PDB entry 1I41 | X-ray diffraction, 3.20 A resolution | chains A and D of the 4 polymer chains in the assembly

Chain A (and D):
Molecule: Cystathionine gamma-synthase
Organism: Nicotiana tabacum
Notes: EC 4.2.99.9; chain D of this document is another copy of the same molecule, construct and numbering; everything in this record applies to it too
UniProt: Q9ZPL5 (Q9ZPL5_TOBAC); residues 1-445 here = UniProt positions 1-445
Amino-acid sequence (445 residues; each row starts with the number of its first residue):
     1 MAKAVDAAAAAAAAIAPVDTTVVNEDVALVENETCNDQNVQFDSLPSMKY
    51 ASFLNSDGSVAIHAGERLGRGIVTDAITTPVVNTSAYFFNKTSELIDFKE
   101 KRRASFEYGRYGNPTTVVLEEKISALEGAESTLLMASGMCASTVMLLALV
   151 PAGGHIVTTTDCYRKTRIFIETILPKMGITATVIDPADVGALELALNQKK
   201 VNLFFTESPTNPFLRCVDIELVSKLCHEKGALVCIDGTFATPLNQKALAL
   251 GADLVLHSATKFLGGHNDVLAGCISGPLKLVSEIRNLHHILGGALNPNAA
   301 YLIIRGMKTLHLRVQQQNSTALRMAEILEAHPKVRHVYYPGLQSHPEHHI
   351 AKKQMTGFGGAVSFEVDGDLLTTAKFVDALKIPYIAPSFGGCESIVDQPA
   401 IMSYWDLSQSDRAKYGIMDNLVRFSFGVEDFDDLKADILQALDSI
Unresolved in the structure: 1-49
Small-molecule neighbours:
  - APPA (HEN; 2-[(3-hydroxy-2-methyl-5-phosphonooxymethyl-pyridin-4-ylmethyl)-imino]-5-phosphono-pent-3-enoic acid), molecule 1: E107, Y108, R110, Y111
  - APPA (HEN), molecule 2: S137, G138, M139, Y163, E207, N211, D236, T238, F239, S258, T260, K261, A271, P387, S388, F389, S403, R423

How chain A and chain D interact:
Pairs across the interface - 79 pairs, chain A then chain D:
  F53(A) - K381(D)
  F53(A) - I382(D)  hydrophobic
  F53(A) - D433(D)
  L54(A) - D433(D)
  N55(A) - D433(D)  hydrogen bond (backbone-side chain)
  S56(A) - D430(D)  hydrogen bond
  S56(A) - D433(D)  hydrogen bond (backbone-side chain)
  S59(A) - E429(D)
  S59(A) - D430(D)  hydrogen bond (side chain-backbone)
  S59(A) - D433(D)  hydrogen bond
  I62(A) - V428(D)
  I62(A) - E429(D)
  H63(A) - I382(D)
  H63(A) - Y384(D)
  H63(A) - E429(D)  salt bridge
  R67(A) - K381(D)
  R67(A) - I382(D)  hydrogen bond (side chain-backbone)
  R67(A) - P383(D)  hydrogen bond (side chain-backbone)
  R67(A) - Y384(D)
  I77(A) - N267(D)
  T78(A) - H266(D)
  T78(A) - N267(D)
  T78(A) - D268(D)
  G264(A) - R305(D)
  H266(A) - T78(D)
  H266(A) - R305(D)
  H266(A) - K308(D)
  H266(A) - T309(D)
  N267(A) - T78(D)
  D268(A) - T78(D)
  D268(A) - Y301(D)  hydrogen bond
  D268(A) - R305(D)  salt bridge
  Y301(A) - D268(D)  hydrogen bond
  L302(A) - R305(D)  hydrogen bond (backbone-side chain)
  R305(A) - H266(D)
  R305(A) - D268(D)  salt bridge
  R305(A) - V269(D)
  R305(A) - L302(D)  hydrogen bond (side chain-backbone)
  R305(A) - R305(D)
  R305(A) - G306(D)
  G306(A) - R305(D)
  K308(A) - H266(D)
  K308(A) - C392(D)
  K308(A) - E393(D)  salt bridge
  T309(A) - H266(D)
  T309(A) - R313(D)
  T309(A) - C392(D)
  H311(A) - V428(D)  hydrogen bond (side chain-backbone)
  L312(A) - L312(D)
  L312(A) - R313(D)
  L312(A) - V428(D)  hydrophobic
  R313(A) - T309(D)
  R313(A) - L312(D)
  K381(A) - F53(D)
  K381(A) - R67(D)  hydrogen bond (backbone-side chain)
  I382(A) - F53(D)  hydrophobic
  I382(A) - L54(D)  hydrophobic
  I382(A) - H63(D)
  I382(A) - R67(D)  hydrogen bond (backbone-side chain)
  P383(A) - R67(D)  hydrogen bond (backbone-side chain)
  Y384(A) - H63(D)
  Y384(A) - R67(D)
  C392(A) - K308(D)
  C392(A) - T309(D)
  E393(A) - I77(D)
  E393(A) - K308(D)  salt bridge
  V428(A) - I62(D)  hydrophobic
  V428(A) - H311(D)  hydrogen bond (backbone-side chain)
  V428(A) - L312(D)  hydrophobic
  E429(A) - S59(D)
  E429(A) - I62(D)
  E429(A) - H63(D)  salt bridge
  D430(A) - S56(D)  hydrogen bond
  D430(A) - S59(D)  hydrogen bond (backbone-side chain)
  D433(A) - F53(D)
  D433(A) - L54(D)
  D433(A) - N55(D)  hydrogen bond (side chain-backbone)
  D433(A) - S56(D)  hydrogen bond (side chain-backbone)
  D433(A) - S59(D)  hydrogen bond
Interface residues without a listed pair, chain A (37 interface residues in all): E66, R70, V269, Q316
Interface residues without a listed pair, chain D (37 interface residues in all): E66, G264, Q316, S394

In short:
Chain A and chain D each contribute 37 residues to their interface; the contacts include 21 hydrogen bonds and
6 salt bridges. Among the polar pairs are H63(A)-E429(D), D268(A)-R305(D) and K308(A)-E393(D). Ligands of
chain A: APPA.
Chain A and chain D are both Cystathionine gamma-synthase (Nicotiana tabacum); the structure, Cystathionine
gamma-synthase in complex with the inhibitor appa, was determined by X-ray diffraction (same publication as
1I43 and 1I48).
